PDB entry 2P22 | X-ray diffraction, 2.70 A resolution | chains C and D of the 4 polymer chains in the assembly

== Chain C ==
Protein: Protein SRN2
Source organism: Saccharomyces cerevisiae
Notes: fragment: Vps37 (22-213)
UniProt: Q99176 (SRN2_YEAST); numbering as in UniProt (aligned over 22-213)
Sequence (192 residues; each row starts with the number of its first residue):
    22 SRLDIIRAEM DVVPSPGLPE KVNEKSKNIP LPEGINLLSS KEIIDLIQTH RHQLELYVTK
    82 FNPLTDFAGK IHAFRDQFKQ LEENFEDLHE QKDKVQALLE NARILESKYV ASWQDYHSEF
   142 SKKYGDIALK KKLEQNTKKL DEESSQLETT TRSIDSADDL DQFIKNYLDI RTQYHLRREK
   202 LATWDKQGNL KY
Not modelled in the structure: 41-46
Differences from the reference sequence: engineered mutation Ala-123 (Cys in Q99176)
Curated features (UniProtKB/Swiss-Prot):
  - mutagenesis: Leu-67 (L67D: Defective in ESCRT-I cargo sorting), Leu-75 (L75D: Defective in ESCRT-I cargo sorting), Val-79 (V79D: Defective in ESCRT-I cargo sorting), Phe-88 (F88D: Defective in ESCRT-I cargo sorting; when associated with D-99), Ile-92 (I92D: Defective in ESCRT-I cargo sorting; when associated with D-102), Phe-95 (F95D: Defective in ESCRT-I cargo sorting; when associated with D-99), Phe-99 (F99D: Defective in ESCRT-I cargo sorting; when associated with D-88; F99D: Defective in ESCRT-I cargo sorting; when associated with D-95), Leu-102 (L102D: Defective in ESCRT-I cargo sorting; when associated with D-92), Leu-181 (L181R: Abolishes ESCRT-I complex assembly; class E phenotype (malformed late MVB); when associated with R-185), Ile-185 (I185R: Abolishes ESCRT-I complex assembly; class E phenotype (malformed late MVB); when associated with R-181)
What the authors report for this chain:
  - binding site for sulfate ion: His-71, His-73, Gln-74

== Chain D ==
Protein: Hypothetical 12.0 kDa protein in ADE3-SER2 intergenic region
Source organism: Saccharomyces cerevisiae
Notes: fragment: Mvb12 (4-81)
UniProt: P42939 (YG4G_YEAST); numbering as in UniProt (aligned over 4-81)
Sequence (79 residues; numbered 3 to 81; the number before each row is that of its first residue):
     3 MNVEELLRRI PLYNKYGKDF PQETVTRFQM PEFKLPALQP TRDLLCPWYE ECDNITKVCQ
    63 LHDSSNKKFD QWYKEQYLS
Differences from the reference sequence: cloning artifact (3)
Curated features (UniProtKB/Swiss-Prot):
  - mutagenesis: Leu-47 (L47D: Defective in MVB12 incorporation in ESCRT-I complex; reduces localization to MVBs; abolishes interaction with STP22 and SRN2; when associated with D-57), Cys-54 (C54D: Defective in MVB12 incorporation in ESCRT-I complex; when associated with D-57), Ile-57 (I57D: Defective in MVB12 incorporation in ESCRT-I complex; reduces localization to MVBs; abolishes interaction with STP22 and SRN2; when associated with D-47), His-64 (H64D: Defective in MVB12 incorporation in ESCRT-I complex; when associated with D-47)

== How chain C and chain D interact ==
Contacting residue pairs (92; chain C residue first):
  Pro-53(C) / Phe-71(D)  hydrophobic
  Pro-53(C) / Tyr-75(D)
  Glu-54(C) / Tyr-75(D)  hydrogen bond (backbone-side chain)
  Gly-55(C) / Tyr-75(D)
  Leu-58(C) / Tyr-75(D)
  Leu-58(C) / Tyr-79(D)  hydrophobic
  Glu-63(C) / Tyr-79(D)
  Asp-66(C) / Tyr-79(D)  hydrogen bond
  Leu-67(C) / Trp-74(D)  hydrophobic
  Leu-67(C) / Tyr-79(D)
  His-71(C) / Trp-74(D)
  Gln-74(C) / Phe-71(D)
  Gln-74(C) / Trp-74(D)
  Leu-77(C) / Ser-67(D)
  Leu-77(C) / Asn-68(D)
  Tyr-78(C) / Asn-68(D)
  Tyr-78(C) / Phe-71(D)  hydrophobic
  Thr-80(C) / His-64(D)  hydrogen bond (side chain-backbone)
  Thr-80(C) / Ser-67(D)
  Thr-80(C) / Asn-68(D)
  Lys-81(C) / Asn-68(D)
  Asn-83(C) / His-64(D)
  Pro-84(C) / Asp-65(D)
  Leu-85(C) / Cys-61(D)  hydrophobic
  Leu-85(C) / His-64(D)
  Leu-85(C) / Asp-65(D)  hydrogen bond (backbone-side chain)
  Thr-86(C) / Asp-65(D)  hydrogen bond (backbone-side chain)
  Phe-88(C) / Ile-57(D)  hydrophobic
  Phe-88(C) / Cys-61(D)  hydrophobic
  Ala-89(C) / Cys-61(D)  hydrophobic
  Ile-92(C) / Cys-54(D)
  Ile-92(C) / Ile-57(D)  hydrophobic
  Arg-96(C) / Tyr-51(D)
  Arg-96(C) / Cys-54(D)
  Arg-96(C) / Asp-55(D)  salt bridge
  Phe-99(C) / Trp-50(D)
  Phe-99(C) / Tyr-51(D)  hydrophobic
  Phe-99(C) / Cys-54(D)  hydrophobic
  Lys-100(C) / Tyr-51(D)
  Leu-102(C) / Leu-47(D)
  Glu-103(C) / Leu-47(D)
  Glu-103(C) / Cys-48(D)
  Glu-103(C) / Tyr-51(D)
  Phe-106(C) / Thr-43(D)
  Phe-106(C) / Arg-44(D)
  Leu-109(C) / Leu-40(D)
  His-110(C) / Leu-40(D)
  His-110(C) / Arg-44(D)
  Lys-113(C) / Leu-37(D)
  Lys-113(C) / Pro-38(D)
  Val-116(C) / Leu-37(D)  hydrophobic
  Gln-117(C) / Leu-37(D)
  Leu-120(C) / Phe-35(D)  hydrophobic
  Ala-123(C) / Met-32(D)
  Glu-127(C) / Met-32(D)
  Tyr-130(C) / Thr-28(D)
  Tyr-130(C) / Arg-29(D)
  Tyr-130(C) / Phe-30(D)  hydrogen bond (side chain-backbone)
  Val-131(C) / Arg-29(D)
  Trp-134(C) / Val-27(D)
  Trp-134(C) / Thr-28(D)
  Trp-134(C) / Arg-29(D)
  Tyr-137(C) / Gln-24(D)  hydrogen bond (side chain-backbone)
  Tyr-137(C) / Glu-25(D)
  Tyr-137(C) / Thr-26(D)  hydrogen bond (side chain-backbone)
  Tyr-137(C) / Val-27(D)
  His-138(C) / Glu-25(D)  salt bridge
  Phe-141(C) / Pro-23(D)
  Phe-141(C) / Gln-24(D)
  Phe-141(C) / Glu-25(D)
  Tyr-145(C) / Phe-22(D)
  Tyr-145(C) / Pro-23(D)  hydrophobic
  Leu-150(C) / Phe-22(D)  hydrophobic
  Lys-201(C) / Leu-14(D)
  Thr-204(C) / Leu-9(D)
  Thr-204(C) / Arg-10(D)
  Thr-204(C) / Ile-12(D)
  Thr-204(C) / Leu-14(D)
  Lys-207(C) / Arg-11(D)
  Gln-208(C) / Pro-13(D)
  Gln-208(C) / Leu-14(D)  hydrogen bond (side chain-backbone)
  Asn-210(C) / Asn-16(D)
  Leu-211(C) / Pro-13(D)  hydrophobic
  Leu-211(C) / Leu-14(D)  hydrogen bond (backbone-backbone)
  Leu-211(C) / Tyr-15(D)  hydrophobic
  Leu-211(C) / Asn-16(D)
  Lys-212(C) / Tyr-15(D)
  Lys-212(C) / Gly-19(D)
  Tyr-213(C) / Asn-16(D)
  Tyr-213(C) / Gly-19(D)
  Tyr-213(C) / Phe-22(D)
  Tyr-213(C) / Gln-24(D)
Also at the interface, not in a pair above, chain C (57 interface residues in all): Leu-75, His-93, Phe-95, Glu-107, Arg-124, Glu-200, Trp-205
Also at the interface, not in a pair above, chain D (45 interface residues in all): Tyr-18, Lys-20, Thr-58, Gln-78
The authors on this interface:
  - interface residues, chain C: Ala-89(C)
  - interface residues, chain D: Tyr-18(D)

== Overview ==
The interface between chain C and chain D involves 57 residues on one side and 45 on the other; the contacts
include 10 hydrogen bonds and 2 salt bridges. Among the polar pairs are Arg-96(C)/Asp-55(D),
His-138(C)/Glu-25(D) and Glu-54(C)/Tyr-75(D). From the paper: a binding site for sulfate ion at His-71(C),
His-73(C) and Gln-74(C); interface residues Ala-89(C) and Tyr-18(D).
Here chain C is Protein SRN2 and chain D is Hypothetical 12.0 kDa protein in ADE3-SER2 intergenic region, both
from Saccharomyces cerevisiae. Entry 2P22 (Structure of the Yeast ESCRT-I Heterotetramer Core) was determined
by X-ray diffraction.
